PDB entry 6REC | electron microscopy, 3.30 A resolution | chains T and X of the 31 polymer chains in the assembly

== Chain T ==
Name: ATP synthase subunit alpha
Organism: Polytomella sp. Pringsheim 198.80
Reference sequence: A0ZW40 (A0ZW40_9CHLO); residue numbers follow UniProt; this construct covers 1-562
Amino-acid sequence (562 residues; numbered 1 to 562; the number before each row is that of its first residue):
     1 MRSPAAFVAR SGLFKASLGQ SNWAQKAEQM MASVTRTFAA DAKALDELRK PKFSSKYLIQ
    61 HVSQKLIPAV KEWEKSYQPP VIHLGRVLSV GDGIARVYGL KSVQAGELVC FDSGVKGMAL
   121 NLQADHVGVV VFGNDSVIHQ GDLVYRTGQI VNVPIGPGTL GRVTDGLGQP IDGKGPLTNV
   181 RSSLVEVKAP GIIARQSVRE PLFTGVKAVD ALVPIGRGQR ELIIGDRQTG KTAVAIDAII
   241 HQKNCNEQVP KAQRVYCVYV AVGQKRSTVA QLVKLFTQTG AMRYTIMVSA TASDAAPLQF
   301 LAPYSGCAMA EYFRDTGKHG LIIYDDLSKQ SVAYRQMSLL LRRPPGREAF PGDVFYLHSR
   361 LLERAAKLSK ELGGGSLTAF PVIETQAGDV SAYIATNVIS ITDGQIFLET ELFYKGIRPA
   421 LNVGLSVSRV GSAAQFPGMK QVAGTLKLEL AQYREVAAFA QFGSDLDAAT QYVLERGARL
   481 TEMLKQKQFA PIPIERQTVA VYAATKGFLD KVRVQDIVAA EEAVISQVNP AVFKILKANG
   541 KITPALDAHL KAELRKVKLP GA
Unresolved in the structure: 1-39
Construct notes: conflict R266 (Lys in A0ZW40)
Metal / ion sites: Mg2+: T232 (together with ATP)
Small-molecule neighbours: ATP (adenosine-5'-triphosphate): D226, R227, Q228, T229, G230, K231, T232, A233, E384, F413, R418, P419, Q486, K487, Q488

== Chain X ==
Name: ATP synthase subunit beta
Organism: Polytomella sp. Pringsheim 198.80
Notes: EC 7.1.2.2
Reference sequence: A0ZW41 (A0ZW41_9CHLO); residues 1-574 here = UniProt positions 1-574
Amino-acid sequence (574 residues; numbered 1 to 574; the number before each row is that of its first residue):
     1 MALRYAAGLA KNVVQRQGAS LNIARAFAAE PAPAIDAGYV SQVIGPVVDV RFDGELPSIL
    61 SSLEVEGHSV RLVLEVAQHM GDNTVRCIAM DSTDGLVRGQ KVVDTGSPIK VPVGRGTLGR
   121 IMNVIGEPVD EQGPIDAADI WSIHREAPEF TEQSTEQEIL VTGIKVVDLL APYQRGGKIG
   181 LFGGAGVGKT VLIMELINNV AKAHGGFSVF AGVGERTREG NDLYREMIES GVIKLGAERG
   241 NSKCTLVYGQ MNEPPGARAR VALTGLTVAE YFRDIEGQDV LLFVDNIFRF TQANSEVSAL
   301 LGRIPSAVGY QPTLATDLGG LQERITTTTK GSITSVQAVY VPADDLTDPA PATTFAHLDA
   361 TTVLSRSIAE LGIYPAVDPL DSTSRMLNPN VIGAEHYNVA RGVQKVLQDY KNLQDIIAIL
   421 GMDELSEEDK LTVARARKIQ RFLSQPFQVA EVFTGTPGKY VDLADTISGF QGVLTGKYDD
   481 LPEMAFYMVG DIKEVKEKAD KMAKDIASRK EADNKKVSEE LKDIPSLDKL VSEIKEVVIE
   541 EDDGLEEDFK AEALSSETVV LNEEGKSVPL PKKN
Unresolved in the structure: 1-35
Construct notes: conflict A350 (Gly in A0ZW41), L387 (Arg in A0ZW41)
Metal / ion sites: Mg2+: T190 (together with ADP)
Small-molecule neighbours:
  - ADP (adenosine-5'-diphosphate): G184, A185, G186, V187, G188, K189, T190, V191, R216, Y374, F447, A450, F453, T454
  - ATP (adenosine-5'-triphosphate): S384, R385, L387, N388, Y397, R401

== Interface between chain T and chain X ==
Contacting residue pairs (89; chain T residue first):
  L88(T) with G81(X)
  S89(T) with H79(X); M80(X), hydrogen bond (side chain-backbone); G81(X)
  V90(T) with I59(X); Q78(X); H79(X), hydrogen bond (backbone-backbone)
  G91(T) with Q78(X)
  D92(T) with Q78(X); R303(X), salt bridge
  N134(T) with E146(X), hydrogen bond
  D135(T) with I59(X)
  S136(T) with I59(X)
  H139(T) with P57(X); S58(X), hydrogen bond; H79(X)
  Q140(T) with L56(X); H79(X), hydrogen bond (backbone-side chain); G81(X); N83(X), hydrogen bond (side chain-backbone)
  V163(T) with F150(X), hydrophobic
  I171(T) with F150(X); T151(X)
  D172(T) with T151(X)
  R227(T) with L346(X); F355(X); D381(X), salt bridge
  Q228(T) with T383(X), hydrogen bond
  K265(T) with K178(X); E323(X); H357(X); L358(X); D359(X), salt bridge
  R266(T) with P148(X), hydrogen bond (side chain-backbone); E149(X); F150(X); Q153(X); E323(X), hydrogen bond (backbone-side chain)
  S267(T) with Q153(X), hydrogen bond; T326(X)
  T268(T) with R385(X), hydrogen bond
  V269(T) with F150(X), hydrophobic
  A270(T) with F150(X)
  Q271(T) with T155(X), hydrogen bond (side chain-backbone); Q157(X)
  V273(T) with F150(X), hydrophobic
  K274(T) with T155(X), hydrogen bond
  A292(T) with G319(X); E323(X); H357(X)
  S293(T) with A147(X); E323(X)
  Q299(T) with T316(X)
  K329(T) with A356(X)
  R335(T) with A307(X)
  Q336(T) with P312(X); T313(X); T316(X), hydrogen bond
  L339(T) with I304(X); S306(X); P312(X), hydrophobic
  L340(T) with R303(X); P312(X), hydrophobic; T313(X)
  R342(T) with G302(X), hydrogen bond (side chain-backbone)
  E348(T) with A307(X)
  A349(T) with S306(X); A307(X)
  Q386(T) with T347(X); A352(X)
  E411(T) with Q408(X), hydrogen bond
  Y414(T) with L380(X), hydrogen bond (side chain-backbone); T383(X); Q404(X); K405(X); Q408(X)
  K415(T) with K405(X); Q408(X); D409(X); N412(X)
  R418(T) with Y397(X); R401(X)
  Q461(T) with N412(X); L413(X)
  F462(T) with I416(X), hydrophobic; S426(X), hydrogen bond (backbone-side chain)
  G463(T) with E424(X); S426(X)
  Q488(T) with N388(X)
Other interface residues (no listed pair), chain T (54 interface residues in all): I138, G173, D294, A296, V332, R343, P345, A387, F413, G416
Other interface residues (no listed pair), chain X (66 interface residues in all): L60, D82, T84, P305, A315, G320, T361, V363, S382, L420, L425, D429

== In short ==
54 residues of chain T and 66 residues of chain X are in contact, with 18 hydrogen bonds and 3 salt bridges.
Among the polar pairs are D92(T)-R303(X), R227(T)-D381(X) and K265(T)-D359(X). ATP is bound between chain T
and chain X. Chain X binds ADP.
Here chain T is ATP synthase subunit alpha and chain X is ATP synthase subunit beta, both from Polytomella sp.
Pringsheim 198.80. Entry 6REC (Cryo-EM structure of Polytomella F-ATP synthase, Rotary substate 3A,
monomer-masked refinement) was determined by electron microscopy (same publication as 6RD4, 6RD5, 6RD6, 6RD7,
6RD8, 6RD9 and 46 further entries).
